7O4J - chains N and O of the 30 polymer chains in the assembly; structure by electron microscopy, 2.90 A resolution.

[Chain N]
Molecule: Non-template DNA
Sequence (106 nucleotides; numbered 1 to 106; the number before each row is that of its first residue):
     1 CGAGAACAGTAGCACGCTGTGTATATAATAGCTATGGAACGTTCGATTCA
    51 CCTCCGATGTGTGTTGTACATACATAAAAATATCATAGCACAACTGCGCT
   101 GTGTCA
Unresolved in the structure: 1-10, 46-62, 73-106

[Chain O]
Protein: TATA-box-binding protein
Source organism: Saccharomyces cerevisiae (strain ATCC 204508 / S288c)
UniProtKB: P13393 (TBP_YEAST); numbering as in UniProt (aligned over 1-240)
Chain sequence (247 residues; each row starts with the number of its first residue):
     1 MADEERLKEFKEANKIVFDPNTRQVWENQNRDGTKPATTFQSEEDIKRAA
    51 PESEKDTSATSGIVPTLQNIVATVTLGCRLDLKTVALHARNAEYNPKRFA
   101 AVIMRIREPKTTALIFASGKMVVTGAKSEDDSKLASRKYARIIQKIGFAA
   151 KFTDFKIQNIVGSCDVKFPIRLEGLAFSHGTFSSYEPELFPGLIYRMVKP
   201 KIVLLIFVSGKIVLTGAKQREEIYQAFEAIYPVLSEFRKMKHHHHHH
Unresolved in the structure: 1-59, 241-247
Differences from the reference sequence: expression tag (241-247)

[How chain N and chain O interact]
Residue-residue contacts - 29 pairs, chain N then chain O:
  DT22(N) - Leu189(O)  base contact
  DT22(N) - Phe190(O)  base contact
  DA23(N) - Phe190(O)  base contact
  DA23(N) - Ile194(O)  phosphate contact
  DA23(N) - Leu205(O)  base contact
  DT24(N) - Ile194(O)  sugar contact
  DT24(N) - Arg196(O)  salt bridge to the phosphate
  DT24(N) - Val203(O)  sugar contact
  DT24(N) - Leu205(O)  base contact
  DT24(N) - Thr215(O)  base contact
  DA25(N) - Asn159(O)  hydrogen bond to the base
  DA25(N) - Val161(O)  base contact
  DA25(N) - Arg196(O)  salt bridge to the phosphate
  DA25(N) - Val203(O)  sugar contact
  DA25(N) - Thr215(O)  hydrogen bond to the base
  DT26(N) - Val71(O)  base contact
  DT26(N) - Gln158(O)  sugar contact
  DT26(N) - Asn159(O)  sugar contact
  DA27(N) - Val71(O)  base contact
  DA27(N) - Thr73(O)  sugar contact
  DA27(N) - Val122(O)  base contact
  DA27(N) - Gln158(O)  sugar contact
  DA28(N) - Phe99(O)  base contact
  DA28(N) - Phe116(O)  base contact
  DA28(N) - Lys120(O)  phosphate contact
  DA28(N) - Val122(O)  sugar contact
  DT29(N) - Phe116(O)  sugar contact
  DT29(N) - Ser118(O)  hydrogen bond to the phosphate
  DT29(N) - Lys120(O)  salt bridge to the phosphate
Other interface residues (no listed pair), chain N (9 interface residues in all): DA30
Other interface residues (no listed pair), chain O (22 interface residues in all): Ala100, Leu114, Lys201, Gly216, Lys218

[In short]
9 residues of chain N face 22 of chain O across their interface, with 3 hydrogen bonds and 3 salt bridges.
Polar pairs include DA25(N)-Asn159(O), DA25(N)-Thr215(O) and DT29(N)-Ser118(O).
Here chain N is Non-template DNA and chain O is TATA-box-binding protein (Saccharomyces cerevisiae (strain
ATCC 204508 / S288c)). Entry 7O4J (Yeast RNA polymerase II transcription pre-initiation complex (consensus))
was determined by electron microscopy together with 7O4I, 7O4K, 7O4L, 7O72, 7O73 and 7O75 from the same study.
